8QE8 - chains 4 and A of the 8 polymer chains in the assembly; structure by electron microscopy, 3.80 A resolution.

# Chain 4
Name: Nicotinamide/nicotinic acid mononucleotide adenylyltransferase 1
Source organism: Homo sapiens
UniProt: Q9HAN9 (NMNA1_HUMAN); numbering as in UniProt (aligned over 1-279)
Chain sequence (279 residues; numbered 1 to 279; the number before each row is that of its first residue):
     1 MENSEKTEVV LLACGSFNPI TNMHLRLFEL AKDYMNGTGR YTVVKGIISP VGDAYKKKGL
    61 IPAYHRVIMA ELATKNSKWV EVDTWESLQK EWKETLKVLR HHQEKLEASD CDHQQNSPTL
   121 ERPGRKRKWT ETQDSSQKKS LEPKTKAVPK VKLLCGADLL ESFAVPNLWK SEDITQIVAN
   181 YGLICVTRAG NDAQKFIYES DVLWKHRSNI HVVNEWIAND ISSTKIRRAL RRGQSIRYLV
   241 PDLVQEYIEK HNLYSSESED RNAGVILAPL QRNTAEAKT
Not modelled in the structure: 1-5, 109-147, 274-279
Small-molecule neighbours: beta-nicotinamide ribose monophosphate (NMN): Cys-14, Gly-15, Ser-16, Val-51, Tyr-55, Lys-57, Glu-86, Trp-92, Glu-94, Thr-95, Leu-168, Trp-169, Pro-269
From the paper describing this entry:
  - mutagenesis - Y64A/I68A/E71A/L88A/K250A/H251A, K126A/R127A/K128A/W129A: decreased binding to WD repeat-containing protein 26 (chain A)

# Chain A
Name: WD repeat-containing protein 26
Source organism: Homo sapiens
UniProt: Q9H7D7 (WDR26_HUMAN); the construct lacks a stretch of the UniProt sequence, so the offset changes along the chain: 1-191 = UniProt 1-191; 192-645 = UniProt 208-661
Chain sequence (645 residues; row label = number of the first residue in the row):
     1 MQANGAGGGG GGGGGGGGGG GGGGGQGQTP ELACLSAQNG ESSPSSSSSA GDLAHANGLL
    61 PSAPSAASNN SNSLNVNNGV PGGAAAASSA TVAAASATTA ASSSLATPEL GSSLKKKKRL
   121 SQSDEDVIRL IGQHLNGLGL NQTVDLLMQE SGCRLEHPSA TKFRNHVMEG DWDKAENDLN
   181 ELKPLVHSPH AIVRMKFLLL QQKYLEYLED GKVLEALQVL RCELTPLKYN TERIHVLSGY
   241 LMCSHAEDLR AKAEWEGKGT ASRSKLLDKL QTYLPPSVML PPRRLQTLLR QAVELQRDRC
   301 LYHNTKLDNN LDSVSLLIDH VCSRRQFPCY TQQILTEHCN EVWFCKFSND GTKLATGSKD
   361 TTVIIWQVDP DTHLLKLLKT LEGHAYGVSY IAWSPDDNYL VACGPDDCSE LWLWNVQTGE
   421 LRTKMSQSHE DSLTSVAWNP DGKRFVTGGQ RGQFYQCDLD GNLLDSWEGV RVQCLWCLSD
   481 GKTVLASDTH QRIRGYNFED LTDRNIVQED HPIMSFTISK NGRLALLNVA TQGVHLWDLQ
   541 DRVLVRKYQG VTQGFYTIHS CFGGHNEDFI ASGSEDHKVY IWHKRSELPI AELTGHTRTV
   601 NCVSWNPQIP SMMASASDDG TVRIWGPAPF IDHQNIEEEC SSMDS
Not modelled in the structure: 1-121, 138-142, 151-280, 630-645
Bound ions: Zn2+: Cys-300, His-303, His-320, Cys-322
UniProt features mapped onto this chain:
  - modified residue (Phosphoserine): Ser-121, Ser-123

# Chain 4 / chain A interface
Pairs across the interface (15; chain 4 residue first):
  Tyr-64(4) with Asp-406(A); Gln-450(A); Arg-451(A); Arg-471(A)
  Ile-68(4) with Thr-489(A)
  Glu-71(4) with His-490(A)
  Leu-72(4) with Phe-555(A), hydrophobic
  Thr-84(4) with Arg-471(A)
  Ser-87(4) with Arg-471(A), hydrogen bond
  Leu-88(4) with Arg-451(A); Gly-469(A); Arg-471(A)
  Tyr-247(4) with Phe-555(A), hydrophobic
  Lys-250(4) with Phe-555(A); Glu-575(A), salt bridge
Interface residues without a listed pair, chain 4 (15 interface residues in all): Ala-63, Val-67, Lys-75, Val-82, Leu-243, His-251
Interface residues without a listed pair, chain A (14 interface residues in all): Gly-452, Val-470, Gln-491, Asp-510, Pro-512
Interface features reported in the paper:
  - interface residues, chain 4: Leu-88(4), His-251(4)

# In short
15 residues of chain 4 and 14 residues of chain A are in contact; the contacts include 1 hydrogen bond and 1
salt bridge. Polar pairs include Lys-250(4)/Glu-575(A) and Ser-87(4)/Arg-471(A). The paper reports that
Y64A/I68A/E71A/L88A/K250A/H251A and K126A/R127A/K128A/W129A of chain 4 reduce binding to WD repeat-containing
protein 26 (chain A); interface residues Leu-88(4) and His-251(4).
Here chain 4 is Nicotinamide/nicotinic acid mononucleotide adenylyltransferase 1 and chain A is WD
repeat-containing protein 26, both from Homo sapiens. Entry 8QE8 (Structure of the non-canonical CTLH E3
substrate receptor WDR26 bound to NMNAT1 substrate) was determined by electron microscopy, deposited together
with 8QBN.
